Entry 4Z7U (X-ray diffraction, 2.70 A resolution); this record covers chains B and G of the 5 polymer chains in the assembly.

== Chain B ==
Protein: MHC class II HLA-DQ-beta-1
Organism: Homo sapiens
Reference sequence: O19707 (O19707_HUMAN); numbering as in UniProt (aligned over 1-192)
Amino-acid sequence (213 residues; numbered -12 to 200; the number before each row is that of its first residue; numbers below 1 keep their minus sign (Gly-12 is residue -12)):
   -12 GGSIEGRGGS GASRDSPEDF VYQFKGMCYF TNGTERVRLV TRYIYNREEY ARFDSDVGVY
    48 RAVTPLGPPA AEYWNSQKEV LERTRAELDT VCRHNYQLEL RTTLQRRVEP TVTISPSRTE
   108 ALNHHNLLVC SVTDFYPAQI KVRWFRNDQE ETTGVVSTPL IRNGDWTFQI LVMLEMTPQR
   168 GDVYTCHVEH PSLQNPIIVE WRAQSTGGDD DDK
Not modelled in the structure: -12 to 1, 104-113, 132-135, 164-168, 190-200
Cystine bridges: Cys15-Cys79, Cys117-Cys173
Covalent attachments: glycan linked to Asn19
Sequence notes: expression tag (-12 to 0, 193-200)

== Chain G ==
Protein: T-cell receptor, S13 alpha chain
Organism: Homo sapiens
Amino-acid sequence (203 residues; each row starts with the number of its first residue; note: 19 numbers in that range are skipped by the numbering (no residue carries them; nothing is unmodelled there)):
     1 DAKTTQ
     8 PNSMESNEEE PVHLPCNHST ISG
    36 TDYIHWYRQL PSQGPEYVIH GLT
    64 SNVNN
    74 RMASLAIAED RKSSTLILHR ATLRDAAVYY CILRDR
   113 SNQFYFGTGT SLTVIPNIQN PDPAVYQLRD SKSSDKSVCL FTDFDSQTNV SQSKDSDVYI
   173 TDKCVLDMRS MDFKSNSAVA WSNKSDFACA NAFNNSIIPE DTFFPSPESS
Not modelled in the structure: 218-222
Cystine bridges: Cys23-Cys104, Cys151-Cys201

== Chain B / chain G interface ==
Contacting residue pairs (9; chain B residue first):
  Glu69(B) with His55(G), salt bridge
  Ala73(B) with Tyr38(G)
  Thr77(B) with Gly30(G); Thr36(G); Tyr38(G); Leu57(G)
  His81(B) with Ser29(G); Gly30(G); Thr36(G)
Other interface residues (no listed pair), chain B (5 interface residues in all): Arg70

== In short ==
Chain B and chain G form an interface of 5 and 6 residues respectively, with 1 salt bridge. Its one
salt-bridged contact is Glu69(B)-His55(G).
Here chain B is MHC class II HLA-DQ-beta-1 and chain G is T-cell receptor, S13 alpha chain, both from Homo
sapiens. Entry 4Z7U (S13 complex) was determined by X-ray diffraction (same publication as 4Z7V and 4Z7W).
